3A1Y - chains E and G of the 7 polymer chains in the assembly; structure by X-ray diffraction, 2.13 A resolution.

# Chain E
Protein: 50S ribosomal protein P1 (L12P)
Organism: Pyrococcus horikoshii
Notes: fragment: N-terminal domain
UniProt: O57705 (RL12_PYRHO); residue numbers follow UniProt; this construct covers 1-58
Chain sequence (58 residues; numbered 1 to 58; the number before each row is that of its first residue):
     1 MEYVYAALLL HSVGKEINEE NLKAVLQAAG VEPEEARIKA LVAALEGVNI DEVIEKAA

# Chain G
Protein: Acidic ribosomal protein P0
Organism: Pyrococcus horikoshii
Notes: fragment: N-terminal domain
UniProt: O74109 (RLA0_PYRHO); residues 1-284 here = UniProt positions 1-284
Chain sequence (284 residues; numbered 1 to 284; the number before each row is that of its first residue):
     1 MAHVAEWKKK EVEELAKLIK SYPVIALVDV SSMPAYPLSQ MRRLIRENGG LLRVSRNTLI
    61 ELAIKKAAKE LGKPELEKLV EYIDRGAGIL VTNMNPFKLY KFLQQNRQPA PAKPGAVVPK
   121 DVVVPAGPTP LAPGPIVGQM QALGIPARIE KGKVTIQKDT TVLKAGEVIT PELANILNAL
   181 GIQPLEVGLD VLAVYEDGIV YTPDVLAIDE QEYIDMLQKA YMHAFNLAVN IAYPTPETIE
   241 AIIQKAFLNA KTVAIEAGYI TKETIQDIIG RAFRAMLLLA QQLP
Not modelled in the structure: 110-182
What the authors report for this chain:
  - mutagenesis - L217Q/A224Q, I243Q/A250Q, A272Q/L279Q: abolished binding to 50S ribosomal protein P1 (L12P) (chain E)
  - mutagenesis - L217Q/A224Q/A272Q/L279Q, L217Q/A224Q/I243Q/A250Q, L217Q/A224Q, I243Q/A250Q/A272Q/L279Q: decreased catalytic activity

# Chain E / chain G interface
Pairs across the interface (29; chain E residue first):
  Met-1(E) with Ala-224(G), hydrophobic; Thr-235(G); Glu-237(G); Thr-238(G)
  Tyr-3(E) with Tyr-233(G)
  Val-4(E) with Ala-224(G), hydrophobic; Tyr-233(G), hydrophobic
  Tyr-5(E) with Tyr-221(G); Ala-224(G), hydrophobic
  Leu-8(E) with His-223(G); Ala-224(G)
  Arg-37(E) with Tyr-233(G), hydrogen bond; Pro-234(G), hydrogen bond (side chain-backbone); Thr-235(G)
  Leu-41(E) with Ile-231(G), hydrophobic; Tyr-233(G), hydrophobic
  Ala-44(E) with Ile-231(G)
  Leu-45(E) with Leu-227(G), hydrophobic; Ile-231(G), hydrophobic
  Val-48(E) with Ile-231(G), hydrophobic
  Val-53(E) with Asn-226(G); Leu-227(G), hydrophobic; Asn-230(G)
  Ile-54(E) with His-223(G), hydrogen bond (backbone-side chain); Asn-226(G), hydrogen bond (backbone-side chain)
  Glu-55(E) with His-223(G)
  Lys-56(E) with Asn-226(G); Asn-230(G)
  Ala-57(E) with Asn-226(G)
Also at the interface, not in a pair above, chain E (16 interface residues in all): Ile-50
Also at the interface, not in a pair above, chain G (15 interface residues in all): Met-222, Phe-225, Ala-228
From the paper, about this interface:
  - interface residues, chain G: Ala-224(G), Leu-227(G)

# Overview
The interface between chain E and chain G involves 16 residues on one side and 15 on the other; the contacts
include 4 hydrogen bonds. Polar contacts include Arg-37(E)/Tyr-233(G), Arg-37(E)/Pro-234(G) and
Ile-54(E)/His-223(G). From the paper: L217Q/A224Q/A272Q/L279Q, L217Q/A224Q/I243Q/A250Q and L217Q/A224Q of
chain G, among others, reduce catalytic activity; interface residues Ala-224(G) and Leu-227(G); 6
substitutions were tested in all.
Here chain E is 50S ribosomal protein P1 (L12P) and chain G is Acidic ribosomal protein P0, both from
Pyrococcus horikoshii. Entry 3A1Y (The structure of archaeal ribosomal stalk P1/P0 complex) was determined by
X-ray diffraction.
